1BBT - chains 2 and 4 of the 4 polymer chains in the assembly; structure by X-ray diffraction, 2.60 A resolution.

[Chain 2]
Molecule: Foot-and-mouth disease virus (subunit VP2)
Organism: Foot-and-mouth disease virus
UniProtKB: Q84771 (Q84771_9PICO); residues 1-218 here correspond to UniProt positions 70-287 (UniProt number = residue number + 69)
Chain sequence (218 residues; each row starts with the number of its first residue):
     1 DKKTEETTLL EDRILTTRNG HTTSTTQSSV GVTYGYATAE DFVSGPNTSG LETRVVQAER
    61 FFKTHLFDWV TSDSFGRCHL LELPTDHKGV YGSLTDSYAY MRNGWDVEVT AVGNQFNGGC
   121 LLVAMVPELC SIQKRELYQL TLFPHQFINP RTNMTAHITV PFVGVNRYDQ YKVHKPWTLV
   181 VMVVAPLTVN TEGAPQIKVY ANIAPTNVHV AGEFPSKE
Disordered / not traced: 1-8
Differences from the reference sequence: conflict C130 (Tyr416 in Q84771)

[Chain 4]
Molecule: Foot-and-mouth disease virus (subunit VP4)
Organism: Foot-and-mouth disease virus
UniProtKB: O90754 (O90754_9PICO); aligned to UniProt positions 1-85 over residues 1-85
Chain sequence (85 residues; row label = number of the first residue in the row):
     1 GAGQSSPATG SQNQSGNTGS IINNYYMQQY QNSMDTQLGN DAISGGSNEG STDTTSTHTT
    61 NTQNNDWFSK LASSAFSGLF GALLA
Disordered / not traced: 1-14, 40-64
Differences from the reference sequence: conflict N40 (Asp241 in O90754), D41 (Asn242 in O90754)

[Chain 2 / chain 4 interface]
Residue-residue contacts - 9 pairs, chain 2 then chain 4:
  Y34(2) - W67(4)
  Y36(2) - W67(4)
  Y36(2) - F68(4)  hydrophobic
  A37(2) - W67(4)  hydrophobic
  T38(2) - W67(4)
  F42(2) - L38(4)
  F42(2) - G39(4)
  P46(2) - L38(4)
  R167(2) - L38(4)
Also at the interface, not in a pair above, chain 2 (10 interface residues in all): G35, S44, G45

[Overview]
10 residues of chain 2 face 4 of chain 4 across their interface.
Chain 2 is Foot-and-mouth disease virus (subunit VP2) and chain 4 is Foot-and-mouth disease virus (subunit
VP4), both from Foot-and-mouth disease virus; the structure, Methods used in the structure determination of
foot and mouth disease virus, was determined by X-ray diffraction.
